PDB entry 2H3N | X-ray diffraction, 2.30 A resolution | chains B and D of the 4 polymer chains in the assembly

[Chain B (and D)]
Name: Ig lambda-5
From: Homo sapiens
Notes: chain D of this document is another copy of the same molecule, construct and numbering; everything in this record applies to it too
UniProt: P15814 (IGLL1_HUMAN); residues 57-172 here correspond to UniProt positions 94-209 (UniProt number = residue number + 37)
Amino-acid sequence (117 residues; row label = number of the first residue in the row):
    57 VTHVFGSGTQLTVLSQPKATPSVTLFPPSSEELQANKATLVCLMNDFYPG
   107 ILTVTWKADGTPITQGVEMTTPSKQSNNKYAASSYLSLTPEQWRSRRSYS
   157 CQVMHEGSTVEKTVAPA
Disordered / not traced: 173 (chain D: 121-125)
Sequence notes: cloning artifact (173)
Disulfides: C98-C157

[Interface between chain B and chain D]
Contacting residue pairs - 30 pairs, chain B then chain D:
  T80(B) - E88(D)
  F82(B) - F82(D)  hydrophobic
  F82(B) - P83(D)
  F82(B) - T95(D)
  F82(B) - V97(D)  hydrophobic
  P83(B) - F82(D)
  E88(B) - T80(D)
  E88(B) - F82(D)
  K93(B) - T80(D)  hydrogen bond
  T95(B) - F82(D)
  T95(B) - L99(D)
  V97(B) - F82(D)  hydrophobic
  V97(B) - L99(D)  hydrophobic
  L99(B) - T95(D)
  L99(B) - V97(D)  hydrophobic
  L99(B) - Y141(D)  hydrophobic
  N101(B) - Y141(D)
  E124(B) - Q131(D)
  E124(B) - S132(D)  hydrogen bond
  M125(B) - S129(D)
  T126(B) - S129(D)
  T126(B) - S139(D)
  T127(B) - S129(D)
  S129(B) - T126(D)
  Q131(B) - Y141(D)  hydrogen bond
  S139(B) - S139(D)  hydrogen bond
  Y141(B) - L99(D)  hydrophobic
  Y141(B) - N101(D)
  Y141(B) - Q131(D)  hydrogen bond
  Y141(B) - A137(D)
Also at the interface, not in a pair above, chain B (23 interface residues in all): F61, S85, E87, A137, T169, V170
Also at the interface, not in a pair above, chain D (24 interface residues in all): F61, S78, L81, E87, T127, K130, A138, T169, V170

[In short]
23 residues of chain B face 24 of chain D across their interface, with 5 hydrogen bonds. Among the polar pairs
are K93(B)-T80(D), E124(B)-S132(D) and Q131(B)-Y141(D).
Chain B and chain D are both Ig lambda-5 (Homo sapiens); the structure, Crystal structure of a surrogate light
chain (LAMBDA5 and VpreB) homodimer, was determined by X-ray diffraction.
